Entry 4DV1 (X-ray diffraction, 3.85 A resolution); this record covers chains A and M of the 21 polymer chains in the assembly.

== Chain A ==
Molecule: 16S rRNA
Source organism: Thermus thermophilus
Sequence (1522 nucleotides; each row starts with the number of its first residue; note: 42 numbers in that range are skipped by the numbering (no residue carries them; nothing is unmodelled there); a row labelled like 190A-190L holds insertion residues (190A, then the next letters in order); numbering starts at 0):
     0 UUUGUUGGAG AGUUUGAUCC GGGCUCAGGG UGAACGCUGG CGGCGUGCCU AAGACAUGCA
    60 AGUCGUGCGG G
    73 CCGCGGGGUU UU
    88 ACUCCG
    95 UGGUC
   101 AGCGGCGGAC GGGUGAGUAA CGCGUGGGU
  129A G
   130 ACCUACCCGG AAGAGGGGGA CAACCCGGGG AAACUCGGGC UAAUCCCCCA UGUGGACCCG
   190 C
190A-190L CCCUUGGGGUGU
   191 GUCCAAAGGG CUUU
   216 GCCCGCUUCC GGAUGGGCCC GCGUCCCAUC AGCUAGUUGG UGGGGUAAUG GCCCACCAAG
   276 GCGACGACGG GUAGCCGGUC UGAGAGGAUG GCCGGCCACA GGGGCACUGA GACACGGGCC
   336 CCACUCCUAC GGGAGGCAGC AGUUAGGAAU CUUCCGCAAU GGGCGCAAGC CUGACGGAGC
   396 GACGCCGCUU GGAGGAAGAA GCCCUUCGGG GUGUAAACUC CUGAA
   442 CCCGGGACGA AACCCCCGAC GA
   474 GGGGACUGAC GGUACCGGG
   494 GUAAUAGCGC CGGCCAACUC CGUGCCAGCA GCCGCGGUAA UACGGAGGGC GCGAGCGUUA
   554 CCCGGAUUCA CUGGGCGUAA AGGGCGUGUA GGCGGCCUGG GGCGUCCCAU GUGAAAGACC
   614 ACGGCUCAAC CGUGGGGGAG CGUGGGAUAC GCUCAGGCUA GACGGUGGGA GAGGGUGGUG
   674 GAAUUCCCGG AGUAGCGGUG AAAUGCGCAG AUACCGGGAG GAACGCCGAU GGCGAAGGCA
   734 GCCACCUGGU CCACCCGUGA CGCUGAGGCG CGAAAGCGUG GGGAGCAAAC CGGAUUAGAU
   794 ACCCGGGUAG UCCACGCCCU AAACGAUGCG CGCUAGGUCU CUGGGUCU
   848 CCUGGGGGCC GAAGCUAACG CGUUAAGCGC GCCGCCUGGG GAGUACGGCC GCAAGGCUGA
   908 AACUCAAAGG AAUUGACGGG GGCCCGCACA AGCGGUGGAG CAUGUGGUUU AAUUCGAAGX
   968 AACGCGAAGA ACCUUACCAG GCCUUGACAU GCUAGG
 1003A G
  1004 AACCCGGGUG AAAGCCUGGG GUGCCCC
1030A-1030D GCGA
  1031 GGGGAGCCCU AGCACAGGUG CUGCAUGGCC GUCGUCAGCU CGUGCCGUGA GGUGUUGGGU
  1091 UAAGUCCCGC AACGAGCGCA ACCCCCGCCG UUAGUUGCCA GCGGUUCGGC CGGGCACUCU
  1151 AACGGGACUG CCCGCGAAA
  1171 GCGGGAGGAA GGAGGGGACG ACGUCUGGUC AGCAUGGCCC UUACGGCCUG GGCGACACAC
  1231 GUGCUACAAU GCCCACUACA AAGCGAUGCC ACCCGGCAAC GGGGAGCUAA UCGCAAAAAG
  1291 GUGGGCCCAG UUCGGAUUGG GGUCUGCAAC CCGACCCCAU GAAGCCGGAA UCGCUAGUAA
  1351 UCGCGGAUCA G
 1361A C
  1362 CAUGCCGCGG UGAAUACGUU CCCGGGCCUU GUACACACXG CCXGUXACGC CAUGGGAGCG
  1422 GGCUCUACCC GAAGUCGCCG GG
  1446 AGCCUACGGG
  1459 CAGGCGCCGA GGGUAGGGCC CGUGACUGGG GCGAAGUCGU AACAAGGUAG CUGUACCGGA
  1519 AGGUGCGGCU GGAUCCACUC CUUUCU
Unresolved in the structure: 0-4, 1534-1538
Differences from the reference sequence: engineered mutation G20 (U666 in M26923.1); conflict C1534 (A2157 in M26923.1), A1535 (C2158 in M26923.1)
Modified residues: PSU (pseudouridine-5'-monophosphate) at position 516, 7MG (7N-methyl-8-hydroguanosine-5'-monophosphate) at position 527, M2G (N2-dimethylguanosine-5'-monophosphate) at position 966, 5MC (5-methylcytidine-5'-monophosphate) at position 967, 2MG (2N-methylguanosine-5'-monophosphate) at position 1207, 5MC (5-methylcytidine-5'-monophosphate) at position 1400, 4OC (4n,o2'-methylcytidine-5'-monophosphate) at position 1402, 5MC (5-methylcytidine-5'-monophosphate) at position 1404, 5MC (5-methylcytidine-5'-monophosphate) at position 1407, UR3 (3-methyluridine-5'-monophoshate) at position 1498, MA6 (6N-dimethyladenosine-5'-monophoshate) at position 1518, MA6 (6N-dimethyladenosine-5'-monophoshate) at position 1519, PSU (pseudouridine-5'-monophosphate) at position 1540, PSU (pseudouridine-5'-monophosphate) at position 1541
Ion coordination: Mg2+ site 1 near U5 (its only coordinating residue here); Mg2+ site 2 near G6 (its only coordinating residue here); Mg2+ site 3 near G21 (its only coordinating residue here); Mg2+ site 4: C48, G115; Mg2+ site 5 near A53 (its only coordinating residue here); Mg2+ site 6: C58, A59, U387; Mg2+ site 7 near G105 (its only coordinating residue here); Mg2+ site 8 near G107 (its only coordinating residue here); Mg2+ site 9: A109, G331; Mg2+ site 10 near A109 (its only coordinating residue here); Mg2+ site 11 near G111 (its only coordinating residue here); Mg2+ site 12: G117, G289; 91 more Mg2+ sites not listed
Residues lining bound ligands: streptomycin (SRY): U12, U14, C526, 7MG_527, C912, A913, A914, A915, C1490, G1491

== Chain M ==
Molecule: ribosomal protein S13
Source organism: Thermus thermophilus
Reference sequence: P80377 (RS13_THET8); residues 1-126 here = UniProt positions 1-126
Sequence (126 residues; numbered 1 to 126; the number before each row is that of its first residue):
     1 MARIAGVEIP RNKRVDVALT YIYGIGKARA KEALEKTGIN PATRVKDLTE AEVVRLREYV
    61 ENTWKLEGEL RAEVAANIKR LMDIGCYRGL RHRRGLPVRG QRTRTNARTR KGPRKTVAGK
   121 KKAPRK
Unresolved in the structure: 1, 120-126
Ion coordination: Mg2+ site 1: Thr20 (shared with U1330(A) of chain A); Mg2+ site 2 near Arg99 (its only coordinating residue here)

== Chain A / chain M interface ==
Contacting residue pairs (89; chain A residue first):
  G947(A) - Arg108(M)  phosphate contact
  G947(A) - Thr109(M)  hydrogen bond to the phosphate
  C948(A) - Asn106(M)  base contact
  C948(A) - Ala107(M)  phosphate contact
  C948(A) - Arg108(M)  hydrogen bond to the phosphate
  C948(A) - Thr109(M)  hydrogen bond to the phosphate
  A949(A) - Gln101(M)  phosphate contact
  A949(A) - Asn106(M)  phosphate contact
  U950(A) - Arg102(M)  phosphate contact
  U950(A) - Thr105(M)  hydrogen bond to the base
  U950(A) - Asn106(M)  hydrogen bond to the base
  G951(A) - Arg102(M)  salt bridge to the phosphate
  G951(A) - Thr105(M)  base contact
  U952(A) - Arg102(M)  base contact
  U952(A) - Arg104(M)  salt bridge to the phosphate
  U952(A) - Thr105(M)  base contact
  G953(A) - Arg104(M)  salt bridge to the phosphate
  G954(A) - Arg104(M)  hydrogen bond to the base
  G1224(A) - Gly100(M)  base contact
  A1225(A) - Arg102(M)  phosphate contact
  A1225(A) - Thr103(M)  hydrogen bond to the phosphate
  C1226(A) - Arg91(M)  salt bridge to the phosphate
  C1226(A) - Leu96(M)  sugar contact
  C1226(A) - Thr103(M)  hydrogen bond to the phosphate
  C1226(A) - Arg104(M)  base contact
  C1226(A) - Lys111(M)  hydrogen bond to the sugar
  A1227(A) - Leu96(M)  phosphate contact
  A1227(A) - Lys111(M)  phosphate contact
  A1227(A) - Lys115(M)  hydrogen bond to the sugar
  A1227(A) - Val117(M)  sugar contact
  C1228(A) - Arg104(M)  hydrogen bond to the base
  C1228(A) - Arg108(M)  salt bridge to the phosphate
  C1228(A) - Lys111(M)  salt bridge to the phosphate
  C1228(A) - Arg114(M)  phosphate contact
  C1228(A) - Lys115(M)  salt bridge to the phosphate
  C1228(A) - Thr116(M)  hydrogen bond to the phosphate
  C1228(A) - Val117(M)  hydrogen bond to the sugar
  A1229(A) - Arg104(M)  base contact
  A1229(A) - Arg114(M)  salt bridge to the phosphate
  A1229(A) - Thr116(M)  hydrogen bond to the phosphate
  C1230(A) - Thr105(M)  base contact
  G1295(A) - Arg14(M)  hydrogen bond to the sugar
  C1296(A) - Arg44(M)  salt bridge to the phosphate
  C1297(A) - Arg44(M)  salt bridge to the phosphate
  U1301(A) - Tyr21(M)  hydrogen bond to the phosphate
  U1302(A) - Lys13(M)  salt bridge to the phosphate
  U1302(A) - Arg14(M)  hydrogen bond to the base
  U1302(A) - Val17(M)  phosphate contact
  U1302(A) - Tyr21(M)  phosphate contact
  A1306(A) - Thr109(M)  hydrogen bond to the sugar
  U1307(A) - Gln101(M)  hydrogen bond to the phosphate
  U1307(A) - Thr109(M)  sugar contact
  U1307(A) - Arg110(M)  phosphate contact
  U1308(A) - Ile78(M)  sugar contact
  U1308(A) - His92(M)  hydrogen bond to the phosphate
  U1308(A) - Pro97(M)  phosphate contact
  U1308(A) - Val98(M)  hydrogen bond to the phosphate
  U1308(A) - Arg99(M)  phosphate contact
  U1308(A) - Gln101(M)  hydrogen bond to the phosphate
  U1308(A) - Arg110(M)  phosphate contact
  G1309(A) - Val74(M)  sugar contact
  G1309(A) - Asn77(M)  hydrogen bond to the phosphate
  G1309(A) - Ile78(M)  sugar contact
  G1309(A) - Arg88(M)  salt bridge to the phosphate
  G1309(A) - His92(M)  salt bridge to the phosphate
  G1309(A) - Arg99(M)  salt bridge to the phosphate
  G1310(A) - Asn77(M)  hydrogen bond to the phosphate
  G1310(A) - Arg80(M)  salt bridge to the phosphate
  G1310(A) - Leu81(M)  phosphate contact
  G1310(A) - Arg88(M)  salt bridge to the phosphate
  C1320(A) - Tyr87(M)  sugar contact
  C1321(A) - Tyr87(M)  sugar contact
  C1322(A) - Tyr87(M)  hydrogen bond to the phosphate
  G1323(A) - Arg99(M)  phosphate contact
  G1323(A) - Gly100(M)  phosphate contact
  C1328(A) - Ala28(M)  phosphate contact
  C1328(A) - Arg29(M)  hydrogen bond to the sugar
  A1329(A) - Tyr23(M)  phosphate contact
  A1329(A) - Gly24(M)  sugar contact
  A1329(A) - Ile25(M)  phosphate contact
  A1329(A) - Gly26(M)  hydrogen bond to the phosphate
  A1329(A) - Lys27(M)  phosphate contact
  A1329(A) - Ala28(M)  hydrogen bond to the phosphate
  A1329(A) - Arg29(M)  hydrogen bond to the phosphate
  A1329(A) - Leu70(M)  sugar contact
  U1330(A) - Tyr23(M)  phosphate contact
  U1330(A) - Gly24(M)  phosphate contact
  U1330(A) - Ile25(M)  hydrogen bond to the phosphate
  U1330(A) - Gly26(M)  phosphate contact
Other interface residues (no listed pair), chain A (33 interface residues in all): A1332
Other interface residues (no listed pair), chain M (46 interface residues in all): Thr20, Ile22, Arg94, Pro113

== In short ==
The interface between chain A and chain M involves 33 residues on one side and 46 on the other, with 30
hydrogen bonds and 16 salt bridges. Polar pairs include U950(A)-Thr105(M), U950(A)-Asn106(M) and
G954(A)-Arg104(M). Chain A binds streptomycin. C48(A) and G115(A) coordinate Mg2+ site 4.
Chain A is 16S rRNA and chain M is ribosomal protein S13, both from Thermus thermophilus; the structure,
Crystal structure of the Thermus thermophilus 30S ribosomal subunit with a 16S rRNA mutation, U20G, bound ...,
was determined by X-ray diffraction.
